Entry 6GP2 (X-ray diffraction, 1.48 A resolution); this record covers chains A and B.

[Chain A (and B)]
Molecule: Ribonucleoside-diphosphate reductase beta chain
Organism: Mesoplasma florum L1
Notes: chain B of this document is another copy of the same molecule, construct and numbering; everything in this record applies to it too
Reference sequence: Q6F0T5 (Q6F0T5_MESFL); residues 1-340 here = UniProt positions 1-340
Chain sequence (345 residues; row label = number of the first residue in the row; note: 1 number in that range is skipped by the numbering (no residue carries it; nothing is unmodelled there); numbers below 1 keep their minus sign (Gly-5 is residue -5)):
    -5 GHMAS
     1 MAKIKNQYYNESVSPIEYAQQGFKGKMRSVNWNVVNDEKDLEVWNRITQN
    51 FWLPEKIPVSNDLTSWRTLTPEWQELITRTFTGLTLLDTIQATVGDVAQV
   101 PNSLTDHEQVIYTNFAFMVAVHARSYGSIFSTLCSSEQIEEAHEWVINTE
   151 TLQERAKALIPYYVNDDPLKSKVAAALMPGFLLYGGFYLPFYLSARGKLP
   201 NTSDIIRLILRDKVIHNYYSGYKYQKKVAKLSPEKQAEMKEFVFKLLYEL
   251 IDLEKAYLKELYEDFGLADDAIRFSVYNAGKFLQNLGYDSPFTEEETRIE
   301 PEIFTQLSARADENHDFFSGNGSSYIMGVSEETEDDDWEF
Not modelled in the structure: 1-3, 313-336 (chain B: -5 to -3, 309-337)
Modified / non-standard residues: Tyr126 (3,4-dihydroxyphenylalanine; DAH)
Construct notes: expression tag (-5 to -1)
Ion coordination: Ca2+ site 1: Asp264 (shared with Gly266(B), Asp269(B), Asp270(B) of chain B); Ca2+ site 2: Gly266, Asp269, Asp270 (shared with Asp264(B) of chain B)

[Chain A / chain B interface]
Contacting residue pairs (107; chain A residue first):
  Lys5(A) with Glu140(B)
  Asn6(A) with Glu140(B), hydrogen bond (backbone-side chain)
  Gln7(A) with Glu140(B)
  Tyr8(A) with His143(B); Glu144(B); Ile147(B)
  Glu11(A) with Ile147(B)
  Ser12(A) with Ile147(B)
  Pro15(A) with Thr89(B); Ile90(B), hydrophobic
  Ile16(A) with Thr93(B); Val94(B), hydrophobic
  Tyr18(A) with Lys157(B)
  Phe23(A) with Pro161(B), hydrophobic
  Gly25(A) with Lys157(B), hydrogen bond (backbone-side chain)
  Lys26(A) with Ile147(B); Asn148(B); Gln153(B)
  Met27(A) with Ile147(B); Gln153(B), hydrogen bond (backbone-side chain); Ala156(B), hydrophobic; Ile160(B), hydrophobic
  Arg28(A) with Leu86(B); Ile147(B)
  Ser29(A) with Thr82(B), hydrogen bond (side chain-backbone); Thr85(B); Leu86(B), hydrogen bond (side chain-backbone); His143(B); Val146(B)
  Val30(A) with Thr85(B); Thr89(B), hydrogen bond (backbone-side chain); Ala123(B), hydrophobic; His143(B)
  Asn31(A) with His143(B), hydrogen bond
  Trp32(A) with Ala123(B); Arg124(B)
  Asn33(A) with Gly127(B), hydrogen bond (side chain-backbone); Phe130(B); Ser131(B), hydrogen bond; Ile139(B)
  Leu41(A) with Arg124(B)
  Trp44(A) with Phe117(B), hydrophobic; Arg124(B)
  Thr48(A) with Leu53(B)
  Phe51(A) with Phe51(B), hydrophobic
  Leu53(A) with Thr48(B); Gln49(B)
  Glu55(A) with Gln49(B), hydrogen bond
  Thr82(A) with Ser29(B), hydrogen bond (backbone-side chain)
  Thr85(A) with Ser29(B); Val30(B)
  Leu86(A) with Arg28(B); Ser29(B), hydrogen bond (backbone-side chain)
  Thr89(A) with Pro15(B); Val30(B), hydrogen bond (side chain-backbone)
  Ile90(A) with Pro15(B), hydrophobic
  Ala92(A) with Val110(B), hydrophobic; Thr113(B)
  Thr93(A) with Ile16(B); Gln109(B); Val110(B)
  Val94(A) with Ile16(B), hydrophobic
  Gln109(A) with Thr93(B)
  Val110(A) with Thr93(B); Ala120(B), hydrophobic
  Thr113(A) with Ala92(B); Phe117(B)
  Asn114(A) with Phe117(B)
  Phe117(A) with Trp44(B), hydrophobic; Thr113(B); Asn114(B); Phe117(B), hydrophobic
  Ala120(A) with Val110(B), hydrophobic
  Ala123(A) with Val30(B), hydrophobic; Trp32(B)
  Arg124(A) with Trp32(B); Trp44(B)
  Gly127(A) with Asn33(B)
  Phe130(A) with Asn33(B)
  Ser131(A) with Asn33(B), hydrogen bond
  Ile139(A) with Asn33(B)
  Glu140(A) with Lys5(B); Asn6(B), hydrogen bond (side chain-backbone); Gln7(B)
  His143(A) with Tyr8(B); Ser29(B); Val30(B); Asn31(B), hydrogen bond
  Glu144(A) with Tyr8(B)
  Val146(A) with Ser29(B)
  Ile147(A) with Tyr8(B); Glu11(B); Ser12(B); Lys26(B); Met27(B); Arg28(B)
  Asn148(A) with Lys26(B)
  Gln153(A) with Lys26(B); Met27(B), hydrogen bond (side chain-backbone)
  Ala156(A) with Met27(B), hydrophobic
  Lys157(A) with Tyr18(B); Gly25(B), hydrogen bond (side chain-backbone); Met27(B)
  Ile160(A) with Phe23(B), hydrophobic; Met27(B), hydrophobic
  Pro161(A) with Phe23(B), hydrophobic
  Phe340(A) with Phe51(B)
Also at the interface, not in a pair above, chain A (63 interface residues in all): Ala19, Val97, Val100, Ala116, Val121, Val164
Also at the interface, not in a pair above, chain B (61 interface residues in all): Ala19, Leu41, Val97, Val100, Ala116, Val121

[Overview]
Chain A and chain B form an interface of 63 and 61 residues respectively; the contacts include 18 hydrogen
bonds. Polar contacts include Asn6(A)-Glu140(B), Gly25(A)-Lys157(B) and Met27(A)-Gln153(B). Gly266(A),
Asp269(A) and Asp270(A) form the Ca2+ site 2.
Both chains are Ribonucleoside-diphosphate reductase beta chain (Mesoplasma florum L1). Entry 6GP2
(Ribonucleotide Reductase class Ie R2 from Mesoplasma florum, DOPA-active form) was determined by X-ray
diffraction (same publication as 6GP3).
